PDB entry 3MG3 | X-ray diffraction, 1.70 A resolution | chains A and B

# Chain A (and B)
Protein: Orange carotenoid-binding protein
Organism: Synechocystis sp
Notes: chain B of this document is another copy of the same molecule, construct and numbering; everything in this record applies to it too
UniProt: P74102 (OCP_SYNY3); residue numbers follow UniProt; this construct covers 1-316
Chain sequence (323 residues; row label = number of the first residue in the row):
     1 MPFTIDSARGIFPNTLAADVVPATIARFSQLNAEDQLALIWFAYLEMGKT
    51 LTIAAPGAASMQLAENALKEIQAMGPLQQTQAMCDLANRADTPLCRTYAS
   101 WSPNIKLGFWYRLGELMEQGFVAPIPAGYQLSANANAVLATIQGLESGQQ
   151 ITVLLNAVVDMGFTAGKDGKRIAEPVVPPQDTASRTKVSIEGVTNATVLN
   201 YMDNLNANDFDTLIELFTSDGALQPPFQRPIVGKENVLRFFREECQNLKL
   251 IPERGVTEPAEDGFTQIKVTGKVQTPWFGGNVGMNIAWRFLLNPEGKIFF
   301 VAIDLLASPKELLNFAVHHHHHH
Disordered / not traced: 1-3, 165-169, 313-323 (chain B: 1-2, 165-169, 312-323)
Sequence notes: engineered mutation L155 (Arg in P74102); expression tag (317-323)
Swiss-Prot annotation at these positions:
  - binding site (echinenone): E34 to A38, L37 to Y44, T80 to M83, L107 to M117, I125 to Y129, I151 to L154, N156 to M161, Y201, C245 to L250, V273 to M284, W288
  - mutagenesis: E34 (E34A: Alters carotenoid specificity, <40% quenching, decreases stability of OCP-R, accelerates OCP-R to OCP-O reversion), Y44 (Y44F: Acts like wild-type; Y44S: Cannot convert to red form (OCP-R), no NPQ. Does not bind to phycobilisomes), C84 (C84A: <40% quenching, decreases stability of OCP-R, accelerates OCP-R to OCP-O reversion), W110 (W110F: Acts like wild-type; W110S: Incomplete conversion to red form (OCP-R), no NPQ), P126 to Y129 (Cannot convert to red form (OCP-R)), P126 (P126V: <40% quenching, decreases stability of OCP-R, accelerates OCP-R to OCP-O reversion), Y129 (Y129F: <40% quenching, decreases stability of OCP-R, accelerates OCP-R to OCP-O reversion)
Residues lining bound ligands: beta,beta-caroten-4-one (ECH): L37, I40, W41, Y44, I53, L107, W110, Y111, L113, G114, M117, I151, T152, L154, L155, V158, M161, Y201, L205, L223, P225, P226, F240, C245, L248, L250, V273, T275, W277, F278, M284, I286, W288, I303
Reported in the primary citation:
  - binding site for glycerol: E244

# Chain A / chain B interface
Pairs across the interface (40):
  D6(A) - N32(B)
  D6(A) - N88(B)
  R9(A) - Q30(B)  hydrogen bond (side chain-backbone)
  R9(A) - L31(B)  hydrogen bond (side chain-backbone)
  R9(A) - N32(B)
  G10(A) - N32(B)
  P13(A) - S132(B)
  N14(A) - S132(B)
  N14(A) - A133(B)  hydrogen bond (side chain-backbone)
  T15(A) - N134(B)
  L16(A) - A133(B)  hydrophobic
  A17(A) - N134(B)  hydrogen bond (backbone-side chain)
  D19(A) - R27(B)  salt bridge
  D19(A) - N134(B)  hydrogen bond
  P22(A) - A26(B)
  P22(A) - Q30(B)
  A23(A) - A23(B)
  A23(A) - R27(B)
  A26(A) - P22(B)
  A26(A) - A26(B)  hydrophobic
  R27(A) - D19(B)  salt bridge
  R27(A) - A23(B)
  Q30(A) - R9(B)  hydrogen bond (backbone-side chain)
  Q30(A) - P22(B)
  Q30(A) - F227(B)
  L31(A) - R9(B)  hydrogen bond (backbone-side chain)
  N32(A) - D6(B)
  N32(A) - R9(B)
  N32(A) - G10(B)
  N88(A) - D6(B)
  N88(A) - R229(B)  hydrogen bond
  S132(A) - P13(B)
  S132(A) - N14(B)
  A133(A) - P13(B)
  A133(A) - N14(B)  hydrogen bond (backbone-side chain)
  N134(A) - T15(B)
  N134(A) - A17(B)  hydrogen bond (side chain-backbone)
  N134(A) - D19(B)  hydrogen bond
  F227(A) - Q30(B)
  R229(A) - N88(B)  hydrogen bond
Also at the interface, not in a pair above, chain A (27 interface residues in all): S7, S29, A33, L131, V138
Also at the interface, not in a pair above, chain B (27 interface residues in all): S7, L16, S29, A33, L131, V138

# Overview
The chain A/chain B interface involves 27 residues from each chain, with 12 hydrogen bonds and 2 salt bridges.
Among the polar pairs are D19(A)-R27(B), R9(A)-Q30(B) and R9(A)-L31(B). Bound to chain A:
beta,beta-caroten-4-one. UniProt lists 61 echinenone-binding residues and 8 mutagenesis sites on chain A. From
the paper: a binding site for glycerol at E244(A).
Chain A and chain B are both Orange carotenoid-binding protein (Synechocystis sp); the structure, Crystal
structure of the orange carotenoid protein R155L mutant from cyanobacteria synechocystis sp. PCC 6803, was
determined by X-ray diffraction (same publication as 3MG1 and 3MG2).
